Entry 9JXT (X-ray diffraction, 2.20 A resolution); this record covers chain A.

# Chain A
Protein: Cysteine desulfurase SufS
Source organism: Bacillus subtilis subsp. subtilis str. 168
Notes: EC 2.8.1.7
UniProtKB: O32164 (SUFS_BACSU); residues 1-406 here = UniProt positions 1-406
Chain sequence (419 residues; each row starts with the number of its first residue; numbers below 1 keep their minus sign (Met-2 is residue -2)):
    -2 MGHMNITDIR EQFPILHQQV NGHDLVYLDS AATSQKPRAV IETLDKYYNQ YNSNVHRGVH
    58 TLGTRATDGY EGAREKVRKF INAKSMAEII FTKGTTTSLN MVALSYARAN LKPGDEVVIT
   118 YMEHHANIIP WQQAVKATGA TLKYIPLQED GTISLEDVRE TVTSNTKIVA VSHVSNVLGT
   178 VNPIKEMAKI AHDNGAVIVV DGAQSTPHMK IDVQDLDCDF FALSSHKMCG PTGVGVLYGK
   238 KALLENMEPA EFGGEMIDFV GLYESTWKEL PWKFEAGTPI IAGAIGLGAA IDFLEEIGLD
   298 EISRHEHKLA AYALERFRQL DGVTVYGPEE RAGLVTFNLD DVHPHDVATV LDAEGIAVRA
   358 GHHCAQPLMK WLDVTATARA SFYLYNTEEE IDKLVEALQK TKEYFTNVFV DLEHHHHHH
Unresolved in the structure: -2 to -1, 407-416
Construct notes: initiating methionine (-2); expression tag (-1 to 0, 407-416)
Ligand contacts: A1L40 ((2S)-2-[(E)-[2-methyl-3-oxidanyl-5-(phosphonooxymethyl)pyridin-4-yl]methylideneamino]-3-oxidanylidene-propanoic acid): Ala28, Ala29, Asn51, Gly91, Thr92, Thr93, His121, Ala123, Ser169, Val171, Asn173, Asp198, Ala200, Gln201, Ser221, His223, Lys224, Gly274, Thr275, Arg356, Cys361, Arg376
UniProt features mapped onto this chain:
  - active site: Cys361 (Cysteine persulfide intermediate)
  - modified residue: Lys224 (N6-(pyridoxal phosphate)lysine)
  - mutagenesis: Cys361 (C361A: Loss of cysteine desulfurase activity, still binds SufU and Cys)

# Summary
Chain A binds compound A1L40. UniProt lists active-site residue Cys361 and one mutagenesis site.
Chain A is Cysteine desulfurase SufS (Bacillus subtilis subsp. subtilis str. 168); the structure, An
aldehyde-containing intermediate of SufS in complex with (2R,3R)-3-ethoxycarbonylaziridine-2-carboxylic acid,
was determined by X-ray diffraction (same publication as 9JWX and 9JX7).
